Entry 6YVD (electron microscopy, 7.60 A resolution (low resolution: residue-level contacts below are approximate; hydrogen-bond / salt-bridge calls are withheld)); this record covers chains B and D of the 4 polymer chains in the assembly.

# Chain B
Protein: Condensin complex subunit 2
Organism: Saccharomyces cerevisiae (strain ATCC 204508 / S288c)
UniProt: P38170 (CND2_YEAST); residues 1-754 here = UniProt positions 1-754
Sequence (811 residues; row label = number of the first residue in the row):
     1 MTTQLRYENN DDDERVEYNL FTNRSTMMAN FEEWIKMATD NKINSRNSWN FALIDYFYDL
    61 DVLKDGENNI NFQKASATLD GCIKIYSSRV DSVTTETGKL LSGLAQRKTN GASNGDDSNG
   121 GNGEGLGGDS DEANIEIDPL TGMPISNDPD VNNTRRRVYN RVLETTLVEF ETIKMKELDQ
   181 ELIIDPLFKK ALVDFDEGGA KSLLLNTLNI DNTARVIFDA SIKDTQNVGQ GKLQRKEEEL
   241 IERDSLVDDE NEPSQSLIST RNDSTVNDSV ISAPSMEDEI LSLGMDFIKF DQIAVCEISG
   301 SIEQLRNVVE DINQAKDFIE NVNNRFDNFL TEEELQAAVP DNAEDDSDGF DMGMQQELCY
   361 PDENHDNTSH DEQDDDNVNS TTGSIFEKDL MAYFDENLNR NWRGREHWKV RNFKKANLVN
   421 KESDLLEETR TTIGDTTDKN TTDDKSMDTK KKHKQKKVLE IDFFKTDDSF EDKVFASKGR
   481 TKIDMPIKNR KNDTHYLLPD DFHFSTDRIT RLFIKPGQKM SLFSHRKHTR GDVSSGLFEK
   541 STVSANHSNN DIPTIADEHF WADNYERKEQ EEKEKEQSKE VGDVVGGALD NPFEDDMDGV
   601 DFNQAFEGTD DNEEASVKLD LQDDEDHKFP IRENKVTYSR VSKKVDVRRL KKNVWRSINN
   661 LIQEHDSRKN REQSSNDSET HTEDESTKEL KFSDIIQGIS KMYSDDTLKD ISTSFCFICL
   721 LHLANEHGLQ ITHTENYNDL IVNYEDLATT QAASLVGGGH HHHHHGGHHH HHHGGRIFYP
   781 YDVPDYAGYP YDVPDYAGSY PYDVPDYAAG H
Unresolved in the structure: 1-494, 522-643, 661-691, 749-811
Sequence notes: expression tag (755-811)
Swiss-Prot annotation at these positions:
  - modified residue (Phosphoserine): Ser-245, Ser-548

# Chain D
Protein: Structural maintenance of chromosomes protein 4
Organism: Saccharomyces cerevisiae (strain ATCC 204508 / S288c)
UniProt: Q12267 (SMC4_YEAST); residue numbers follow UniProt; this construct covers 1-1418
Sequence (1478 residues; numbered 1 to 1478; the number before each row is that of its first residue):
     1 MSDSPLSKRQ KRKAAQEPEL SLDQGDAEEE SQVENRVNLS ENTPEPDLPA LEASYSKSYT
    61 PRKLVLSSGE NRYAFSQPTN STTTSLHVPN LQPPKTSSRG RDHKSYSQSP PRSPGRSPTR
   121 RLELLQLSPV KNSRVELQKI YDSHQSSSKQ QSRLFINELV LENFKSYAGK QVVGPFHTSF
   181 SAVVGPNGSG KSNVIDSMLF VFGFRANKMR QDRLSDLIHK SEAFPSLQSC SVAVHFQYVI
   241 DESSGTSRID EEKPGLIITR KAFKNNSSKY YINEKESSYT EVTKLLKNEG IDLDHKRFLI
   301 LQGEVENIAQ MKPKAEKESD DGLLEYLEDI IGTANYKPLI EERMGQIENL NEVCLEKENR
   361 FEIVDREKNS LESGKETALE FLEKEKQLTL LRSKLFQFKL LQSNSKLAST LEKISSSNKD
   421 LEDERMKFQE SLKKVDEIKA QRKEIKDRIS SCSSKEKTLV LERRELEGTR VSLEERTKNL
   481 VSKMEKAEKT LKSTKHSISE AENMLEELRG QQTEHETEIK DLTQLLEKER SILDDIKLSL
   541 KDKTKDISAE IIRHEKELEP WDLQLQEKES QIQLAESELS LLEETQAKLK KNVETLEEKI
   601 LAKKTHKQEL QDLILDLKKK LNSLKDERSQ GEKNFTSAHL KLKEMQKVLN AHRQRAMEAR
   661 SSLSKAQNKS KVLTALSRLQ KSGRINGFHG RLGDLGAIDD SFDIAISTAC PRLDDVVVDT
   721 VECAQHCIDY LRKNKLGYAR FILLDRLRQF NLQPISTPEN VPRLFDLVKP KNPKFSNAFY
   781 SVLRDTLVAQ NLKQANNVAY GKKRFRVVTV DGKLIDISGT MSGGGNHVAK GLMKLGTNQS
   841 DKVDDYTPEE VDKIERELSE RENNFRVASD TVHEMEEELK KLRDHEPDLE SQISKAEMEA
   901 DSLASELTLA EQQVKEAEMA YVKAVSDKAQ LNVVMKNLER LRGEYNDLQS ETKTKKEKIK
   961 GLQDEIMKIG GIKLQMQNSK VESVCQKLDI LVAKLKKVKS ASKKSGGDVV KFQKLLQNSE
  1021 RDVELSSNEL KVIEEQLKHT KLALAENDTN MTETLNLKVE LKEQSEQLKE QMEDMEESIN
  1081 EFKSIEIEMK NKLEKLNSLL TYIKSEITQQ EKGLNELSIR DVTHTLGMLD DNKMDSVKED
  1141 VKNNQELDQE YRSCETQDES EIKDDETSCD NYHPMNVDET SDEVSRGIPR LSEDELRELD
  1201 VELIESKINE LSYYVEETNV DIGVLEEYAR RLAEFKRRKL DLNNAVQKRD EVKEQLGILK
  1261 KKRFDEFMAG FNIISMTLKE MYQMITMGGN AELELVDSLD PFSEGVTFSV MPPKKSWRNI
  1321 TNLSGGEKTL SSLALVFALH KYKPTPLYVM DEIDAALDFR NVSIVANYIK ERTKNAQFIV
  1381 ISLRNNMFEL AQQLVGVYKR DNRTKSTTIK NIDILNRTRI PGLINGATGW SHPQFEKAGG
  1441 GSGGGSGGGS WSHPQFEKGG GSGGGSGGGS WSHPQFEK
Unresolved in the structure: 1-149, 372-1223, 1416-1478
Sequence notes: conflict Ala-14 (Ser in Q12267), Glu-30 (Asp in Q12267), Ser-143 (Arg in Q12267), Arg-425 (Lys in Q12267), Asp-546 (Asn in Q12267), Ala-697 (Val in Q12267), Ile-704 (Val in Q12267), Asn-1028 (Asp in Q12267), Thr-1052 (Asn in Q12267), Asp-1165 (Ala in Q12267), Val-1177 (Ile in Q12267); expression tag (1419-1478)
Swiss-Prot annotation at these positions:
  - binding site (ATP): Gly-185 to Ser-192
  - modified residue: Ser-2 (N-acetylserine), Thr-43 (Phosphothreonine), Ser-113 (Phosphoserine)

# Interface between chain B and chain D
Pairs across the interface (11; chain B residue first):
  Ser-712(B) with Ile-1414(D)
  Thr-713(B) with Ile-1414(D); Leu-1415(D)
  Ser-714(B) with Ile-1414(D)
  Leu-721(B) with Val-1397(D)
  Ala-724(B) with Lys-1399(D)
  His-733(B) with Thr-1407(D); Thr-1408(D)
  Thr-734(B) with Thr-1408(D)
  Tyr-737(B) with Ile-1409(D); Lys-1410(D)
Other interface residues (no listed pair), chain B (10 interface residues in all): Leu-729, Ile-731
Other interface residues (no listed pair), chain D (10 interface residues in all): Glu-1389, Tyr-1398

# Summary
The chain B/chain D interface involves 10 residues from each chain. Curated annotation (UniProt) lists 8
ATP-binding residues on chain D.
Chain B is Condensin complex subunit 2 and chain D is Structural maintenance of chromosomes protein 4, both
from Saccharomyces cerevisiae (strain ATCC 204508 / S288c); the structure, Head segment of the S.cerevisiae
condensin holocomplex in presence of ATP, was determined by electron microscopy (same publication as 6YVU and
6YVV).
